Entry 1SMF (X-ray diffraction, 2.10 A resolution); this record covers chains E and I.

[Chain E]
Name: Trypsin
Source organism: Bos taurus
Notes: EC 3.4.21.4
UniProtKB: P00760 (TRY1_BOVIN); the construct lacks a stretch of the UniProt sequence and is renumbered around it, so the offset changes along the chain: 16-34 = UniProt 21-39; 37-67 = UniProt 40-70; 69-125 = UniProt 71-127; 127-130 = UniProt 128-131; 5 more segments
Amino-acid sequence (223 residues; row label = number of the first residue in the row; note: 10 numbers in that range are skipped by the numbering (no residue carries them; nothing is unmodelled there)):
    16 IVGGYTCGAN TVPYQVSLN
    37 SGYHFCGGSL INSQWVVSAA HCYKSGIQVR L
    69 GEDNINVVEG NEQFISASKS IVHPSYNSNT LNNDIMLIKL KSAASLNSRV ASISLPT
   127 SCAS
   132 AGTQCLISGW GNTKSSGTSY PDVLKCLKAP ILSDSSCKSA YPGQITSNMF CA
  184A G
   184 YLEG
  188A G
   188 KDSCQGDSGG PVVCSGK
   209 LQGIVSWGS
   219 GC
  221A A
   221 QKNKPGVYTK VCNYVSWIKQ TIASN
Cystine bridges: Cys22-Cys157, Cys42-Cys58, Cys128-Cys232, Cys136-Cys201, Cys168-Cys182, Cys191-Cys220
Ion coordination: Ca2+: Glu70, Asn72, Val75, Glu80

[Chain I]
Name: Bowman-birk type trypsin inhibitor
UniProtKB: P01062 (IBB_VIGRR); residues 1-22 here correspond to UniProt positions 10-31 (UniProt number = residue number + 9)
Amino-acid sequence (22 residues; row label = number of the first residue in the row):
     1 EPCCDSCRCT KSIPPECHCA NI
Not modelled in the structure: 1-8, 18-22
Cystine bridges: Cys9-Cys17
Sequence notes: conflict Arg8 (Asp17 in P01062)
Curated features (UniProtKB/Swiss-Prot):
  - site: Lys11, Ser12 (Reactive bond for trypsin)

[Chain E / chain I interface]
Pairs across the interface (31):
  His40(E) - Ile13(I)
  Phe41(E) - Ser12(I)
  Phe41(E) - Ile13(I)  hydrogen bond (backbone-backbone)
  Cys42(E) - Ser12(I)
  His57(E) - Thr10(I)
  His57(E) - Ser12(I)
  His57(E) - Glu16(I)
  Leu99(E) - Thr10(I)
  Tyr151(E) - Ile13(I)  hydrophobic
  Asp189(E) - Lys11(I)  salt bridge
  Ser190(E) - Lys11(I)  hydrogen bond (backbone-side chain)
  Cys191(E) - Lys11(I)
  Gln192(E) - Cys9(I)
  Gln192(E) - Thr10(I)  hydrogen bond (side chain-backbone)
  Gln192(E) - Lys11(I)
  Gln192(E) - Ser12(I)
  Gln192(E) - Pro15(I)
  Gly193(E) - Lys11(I)  hydrogen bond (backbone-backbone)
  Gly193(E) - Ser12(I)
  Gly193(E) - Ile13(I)
  Asp194(E) - Lys11(I)  hydrogen bond (backbone-backbone)
  Ser195(E) - Lys11(I)  hydrogen bond (backbone-backbone)
  Ser195(E) - Ser12(I)  hydrogen bond (side chain-backbone)
  Val213(E) - Lys11(I)
  Ser214(E) - Thr10(I)
  Ser214(E) - Lys11(I)  hydrogen bond (backbone-backbone)
  Trp215(E) - Cys9(I)
  Trp215(E) - Lys11(I)
  Gly216(E) - Cys9(I)  hydrogen bond (backbone-backbone)
  Gly219(E) - Lys11(I)
  Gly226(E) - Lys11(I)
Other interface residues (no listed pair), chain E (21 interface residues in all): Tyr39, Tyr94

[Summary]
Chain E and chain I form an interface of 21 and 7 residues respectively, with 9 hydrogen bonds and 1 salt
bridge. Polar contacts include Asp189(E)-Lys11(I), Ser190(E)-Lys11(I) and Gln192(E)-Thr10(I). Glu70(E),
Asn72(E), Val75(E) and Glu80(E) coordinate Ca2+.
Chain E is Trypsin (Bos taurus) and chain I is Bowman-birk type trypsin inhibitor; the structure, Studies on
an artificial trypsin inhibitor peptide derived from the mung bean inhibitor, was determined by X-ray
diffraction.
